Entry 5Z3V (electron microscopy, 4.22 A resolution (low resolution: residue-level contacts below are approximate; hydrogen-bond / salt-bridge calls are withheld)); this record covers chains E and J of the 11 polymer chains in the assembly.

== Chain E ==
Molecule: Histone H3.2
Organism: Xenopus laevis
Reference sequence: P84233 (H32_XENLA); residues 1-135 here correspond to UniProt positions 2-136 (UniProt number = residue number + 1)
Amino-acid sequence (135 residues; each row starts with the number of its first residue):
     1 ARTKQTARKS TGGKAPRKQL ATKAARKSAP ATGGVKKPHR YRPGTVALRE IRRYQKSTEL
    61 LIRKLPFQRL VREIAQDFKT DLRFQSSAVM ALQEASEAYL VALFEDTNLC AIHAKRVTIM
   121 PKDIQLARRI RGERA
Not modelled in the structure: 1-39, 135
Differences from the reference sequence: conflict Ala102 (Gly103 in P84233)
Curated features (UniProtKB/Swiss-Prot):
  - modified residue: Arg2 (Asymmetric dimethylarginine), Thr3 (Phosphothreonine), Lys4 (Allysine), Gln5 (5-glutamyl dopamine), Thr6 (Phosphothreonine), Arg8 (Citrulline), Lys9 (N6,N6,N6-trimethyllysine), Ser10 (ADP-ribosylserine), Thr11 (Phosphothreonine), Lys14 (N6-(2-hydroxyisobutyryl)lysine), Arg17 (Asymmetric dimethylarginine), Lys18 (N6-(2-hydroxyisobutyryl)lysine), Lys23 (N6-(2-hydroxyisobutyryl)lysine), Arg26 (Citrulline), Lys27 (N6,N6,N6-trimethyllysine), Ser28 (ADP-ribosylserine), Lys36 (N6,N6,N6-trimethyllysine), Lys37 (N6-methyllysine), Tyr41 (Phosphotyrosine), Lys56 (N6,N6,N6-trimethyllysine) and 8 more in UniProt
  - lipidation: Cys110 (S-palmitoyl cysteine)

== Chain J ==
Molecule: 167-nt DNA strand
Sequence (167 nucleotides; row label = number of the first residue in the row; numbers below 1 keep their minus sign (DA-19 is residue -19)):
   -19 ATCGTACTTC TCGACAAGCT TCAGGATGTA TATATCTGAC ACGTGCCTGG AGACTAGGGA
    41 GTAATCCCCT TGGCGGTTAA AACGCGGGGG ACAGCGCGTA CGTGCGTTTA AGCGGTGCTA
   101 GAGCTGTCTA CGACCAATTG AGCGGCCTCG GCACCGGGAT TCTCGAT
Not modelled in the structure: -19 to 0, 147

== Chain E / chain J interface ==
Pairs across the interface (21):
  Arg40(E) - DT83(J)
  Arg40(E) - DG84(J)
  Tyr41(E) - DT7(J)
  Tyr41(E) - DG84(J)
  Pro43(E) - DT83(J)
  Gly44(E) - DG82(J)
  Gly44(E) - DT83(J)
  Thr45(E) - DT83(J)
  Val46(E) - DT83(J)
  Val46(E) - DG84(J)
  Ala47(E) - DT83(J)
  Arg49(E) - DG8(J)
  Arg49(E) - DT9(J)
  Arg63(E) - DA91(J)
  Arg63(E) - DG92(J)
  Lys64(E) - DG92(J)
  Leu65(E) - DA91(J)
  Leu65(E) - DG92(J)
  Pro66(E) - DA91(J)
  Arg69(E) - DA91(J)
  Arg83(E) - DA100(J)
Other interface residues (no listed pair), chain E (15 interface residues in all): Arg42

== Summary ==
Chain E and chain J form an interface of 15 and 9 residues respectively.
Here chain E is Histone H3.2 (Xenopus laevis) and chain J is a 167-nt DNA strand. Entry 5Z3V (Structure of
Snf2-nucleosome complex at shl-2 in ADP BeFx state) was determined by electron microscopy, deposited together
with 5Z3U, 5Z3L, 5Z3O, 6IY2 and 6IY3.
